5N1T - chains A and B of the 4 polymer chains in the assembly; structure by X-ray diffraction, 2.60 A resolution.

Chain A:
Molecule: flavin-binding subunit of sulfide dehydrogenase
Source organism: Thioalkalivibrio paradoxus ARh 1
Notes: engineered mutation(s): C199CSS
UniProt: W0DP88 (W0DP88_9GAMM); residues -3 to 425 here correspond to UniProt positions 1-429 (UniProt number = residue number + 4)
Amino-acid sequence (429 residues; numbered -3 to 425; the number before each row is that of its first residue; numbers below 1 keep their minus sign (Met-3 is residue -3)):
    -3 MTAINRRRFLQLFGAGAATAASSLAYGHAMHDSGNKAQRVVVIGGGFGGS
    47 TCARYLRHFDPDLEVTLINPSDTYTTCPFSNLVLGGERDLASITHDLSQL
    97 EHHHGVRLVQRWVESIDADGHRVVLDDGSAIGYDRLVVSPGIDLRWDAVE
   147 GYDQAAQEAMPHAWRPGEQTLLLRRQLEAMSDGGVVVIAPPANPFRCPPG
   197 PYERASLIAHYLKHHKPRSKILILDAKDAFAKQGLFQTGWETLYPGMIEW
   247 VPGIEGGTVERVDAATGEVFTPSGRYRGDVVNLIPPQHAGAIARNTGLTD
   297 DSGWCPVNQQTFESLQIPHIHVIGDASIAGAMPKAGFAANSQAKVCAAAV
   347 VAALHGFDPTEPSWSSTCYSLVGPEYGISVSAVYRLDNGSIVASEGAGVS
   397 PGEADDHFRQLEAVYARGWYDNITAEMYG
Not modelled in the structure: -3 to 32
Covalent attachments: flavin-adenine dinucleotide (FAD) linked to Cys73
Modified residues: Cys193 (S-mercaptocysteine; CSS)
Ligand contacts:
  - FAD (flavin-adenine dinucleotide): Ile39, Gly40, Gly41, Gly42, Phe43, Gly44, Gly45, Ile64, Asn65, Pro66, Tyr70, Pro74, Ser76, Asn77, Arg107, Trp108, Val109, Ser135, Pro136, Gly137, Ala159, Trp160, Arg192, Cys193, Arg200, Ile288, Ile319, Gly320, Asp321, Lys330, Ala331, Gly332, Phe333, Ala335, Thr363, Cys364, Tyr365, Trp415
  - heme c (HEC): Phe333, Ser361, Thr363, Tyr365, Tyr411
What the authors report for this chain:
  - binding site for flavin-adenine dinucleotide: Gly44, Cys73, Pro74, Trp108, Cys193, Asp321, Gly332, Phe333, Tyr365
  - catalytic residues: Cys193, Cys364

Chain B:
Molecule: Cytochrome C
Source organism: Thioalkalivibrio paradoxus ARh 1
UniProt: W0DKT4 (W0DKT4_9GAMM); residues -26 to 75 here correspond to UniProt positions 1-102 (UniProt number = residue number + 27)
Amino-acid sequence (102 residues; numbered -26 to 75; the number before each row is that of its first residue; numbers below 1 keep their minus sign (Met-26 is residue -26)):
   -26 MNRRFRYALLPTLALVVAGIAGSAGANDLRGALLAGNCYGCHGPNGDSQG
    24 GIPSLSGLDADQIAETMLAFRSGTRESTVMQRQASGYSEDEIASIAQHIA
    74 QH
Not modelled in the structure: -26 to 0
Covalent attachments: heme c (HEC) linked to Cys11, Cys14
Bound ions: heme c Fe: His15, Met53
Ligand contacts: heme c (HEC): Leu7, Ala8, Asn10, His15, Ile25, Pro26, Leu28, Leu31, Ile36, Thr39, Met40, Phe43, Arg48, Ser50, Thr51, Val52, Met53, Gln56, Tyr60, Ile68, Ile72
What the authors report for this chain:
  - heme c coordination: His15, Met53
  - contacts within the chain: His15-Pro26 (hydrogen bond)

Chain A / chain B interface:
Residue-residue contacts (64):
  Arg50(A) - Pro17(B)
  Tyr51(A) - Gly9(B)
  Tyr51(A) - Tyr12(B)
  Phe55(A) - Leu2(B)  hydrophobic
  Phe55(A) - Ala5(B)  hydrophobic
  Phe333(A) - Gly13(B)
  Phe333(A) - Cys14(B)  hydrophobic
  Ser337(A) - Asn10(B)  hydrogen bond
  Lys340(A) - Leu6(B)
  Lys340(A) - Gly9(B)  hydrogen bond (side chain-backbone)
  Val341(A) - Leu6(B)
  Ala344(A) - Leu2(B)
  Phe353(A) - Leu2(B)  hydrophobic
  Thr356(A) - Leu2(B)
  Thr356(A) - Arg3(B)
  Thr356(A) - Leu6(B)
  Glu357(A) - Arg3(B)  salt bridge
  Glu357(A) - Leu6(B)
  Pro358(A) - Arg3(B)
  Ser359(A) - Leu7(B)
  Ser359(A) - Asn10(B)  hydrogen bond (backbone-side chain)
  Ser359(A) - Tyr60(B)
  Trp360(A) - Asn10(B)
  Ser361(A) - Asn10(B)
  Ser361(A) - Gln56(B)  hydrogen bond
  Thr363(A) - Gln56(B)
  Tyr365(A) - Val52(B)
  Ser375(A) - Arg55(B)  hydrogen bond
  Ser377(A) - Val52(B)
  Ser377(A) - Gln56(B)  hydrogen bond
  Ala378(A) - Gln56(B)  hydrogen bond (backbone-side chain)
  Val379(A) - Gln56(B)
  Val379(A) - Gly59(B)
  Val379(A) - Tyr60(B)  hydrophobic
  Arg381(A) - Gly59(B)  hydrogen bond (side chain-backbone)
  Ser390(A) - Gly59(B)  hydrogen bond (side chain-backbone)
  Glu391(A) - Ser58(B)
  Glu391(A) - Gly59(B)
  Gly392(A) - Arg55(B)
  Gly392(A) - Ser58(B)
  Gly394(A) - Arg55(B)  hydrogen bond (backbone-side chain)
  Val395(A) - Arg55(B)
  Ser396(A) - Arg55(B)
  Phe404(A) - Ser50(B)
  Phe404(A) - Thr51(B)
  Glu408(A) - Thr51(B)
  Glu408(A) - Arg55(B)  salt bridge
  Val410(A) - Gly24(B)
  Tyr411(A) - Gly24(B)
  Tyr411(A) - Ile25(B)
  Tyr411(A) - Thr51(B)
  Gly414(A) - Gly23(B)
  Trp415(A) - Gly13(B)
  Trp415(A) - Ile25(B)
  Asp417(A) - Gln22(B)
  Asn418(A) - Cys14(B)  hydrogen bond (side chain-backbone)
  Asn418(A) - His15(B)
  Asn418(A) - Gly16(B)
  Asn418(A) - Asp20(B)
  Asn418(A) - Ser21(B)  hydrogen bond
  Asn418(A) - Gln22(B)  hydrogen bond (side chain-backbone)
  Ile419(A) - Gly13(B)
  Glu422(A) - Tyr12(B)
  Glu422(A) - Pro17(B)
Other interface residues (no listed pair), chain A (44 interface residues in all): Val347, Ser362, Val376, Ala393, Leu407, Ala421
Other interface residues (no listed pair), chain B (28 interface residues in all): Glu64

Overview:
Chain A and chain B form an interface of 44 and 28 residues respectively; the contacts include 13 hydrogen
bonds and 2 salt bridges. Polar contacts include Glu357(A)-Arg3(B), Glu408(A)-Arg55(B) and Ser337(A)-Asn10(B).
From the paper: catalytic residues Cys193(A) and Cys364(A); a binding site for flavin-adenine dinucleotide at
Gly44(A), Cys73(A) and Pro74(A) among others.
Here chain A is flavin-binding subunit of sulfide dehydrogenase and chain B is Cytochrome C, both from
Thioalkalivibrio paradoxus ARh 1. Entry 5N1T (Crystal structure of complex between flavocytochrome c and
copper chaperone CopC from T. paradoxus) was determined by X-ray diffraction.
